Entry 6FBK (X-ray diffraction, 1.74 A resolution); this record covers chains A and P.

== Chain A ==
Name: Serine/threonine-protein kinase WNK2
Organism: Homo sapiens
Notes: EC 2.7.11.1
UniProtKB: Q9Y3S1 (WNK2_HUMAN); residues 454-549 here = UniProt positions 454-549
Sequence (98 residues; numbered 452 to 549; the number before each row is that of its first residue):
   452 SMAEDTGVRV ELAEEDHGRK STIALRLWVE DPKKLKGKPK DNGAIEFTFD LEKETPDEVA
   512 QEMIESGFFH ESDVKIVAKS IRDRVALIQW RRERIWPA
Disordered / not traced: 452-454, 485-491, 545-549
Sequence notes: expression tag (452-453)

== Chain P ==
Name: Serine/threonine-protein kinase WNK1
Notes: EC 2.7.11.1
UniProtKB: Q9H4A3 (WNK1_HUMAN); residues 1247-1269 here = UniProt positions 1247-1269
Sequence (23 residues; each row starts with the number of its first residue):
  1247 LTQVVHSAGR RFIVSPVPES RLR
Disordered / not traced: 1264-1269
UniProt features mapped onto this chain:
  - motif: Arg1257 to Val1260 (RFXV motif 1)
  - modified residue: Ser1261 (Phosphoserine)
  - mutagenesis: Gly1255 (G1255R/N/D/C/Q/H/I/L/K/M/F/P/S/T/W/Y/V: Does not affect binding to OXSR1/OSR1), Arg1257 (R1257A/N/C/E/Q/H/I/L/K/M/F/S/T/W/Y/V: Does not affect binding to OXSR1/OSR1), Phe1258 (F1258A: Slightly decreased binding to OXSR1/OSR1 and STK39/SPAK; when associated with A-1860. Abolished binding to OXSR1/OSR1 and STK39/SPAK; when associated with A-1860, A-1946 and A-1958)

== Chain A / chain P interface ==
Pairs across the interface (22; chain A residue first):
  Gly494(A) - Ser1261(P)
  Ala495(A) - Ile1259(P)
  Ala495(A) - Val1260(P)
  Ala495(A) - Ser1261(P)  hydrogen bond (backbone-backbone)
  Ala495(A) - Val1263(P)  hydrophobic
  Ile496(A) - Phe1258(P)  hydrophobic
  Ile496(A) - Ile1259(P)
  Glu497(A) - Phe1258(P)
  Glu497(A) - Ile1259(P)  hydrogen bond (backbone-backbone)
  Phe498(A) - Arg1256(P)
  Phe498(A) - Phe1258(P)  hydrophobic
  Thr499(A) - Arg1256(P)  hydrogen bond (backbone-side chain)
  Glu505(A) - Arg1256(P)  salt bridge
  Val510(A) - Arg1256(P)
  Glu513(A) - His1252(P)  salt bridge
  Glu513(A) - Arg1256(P)  salt bridge
  Met514(A) - Phe1258(P)  hydrophobic
  Glu516(A) - His1252(P)  salt bridge
  Ser517(A) - His1252(P)
  Ser517(A) - Phe1258(P)
  Phe519(A) - Phe1258(P)  hydrophobic
  Phe519(A) - Val1260(P)  hydrophobic
Interface residues without a listed pair, chain A (15 interface residues in all): Arg477, Trp479
Interface residues without a listed pair, chain P (11 interface residues in all): Val1250, Ala1254, Arg1257, Pro1262

== Overview ==
The interface between chain A and chain P involves 15 residues on one side and 11 on the other; the contacts
include 3 hydrogen bonds and 4 salt bridges. Polar contacts include Glu505(A)-Arg1256(P), Glu513(A)-His1252(P)
and Glu513(A)-Arg1256(P). From UniProt: 3 mutagenesis sites on chain P.
Chain A is Serine/threonine-protein kinase WNK2 (Homo sapiens) and chain P is Serine/threonine-protein kinase
WNK1; the structure, Crystal structure of the human WNK2 CCT-like 1 domain in complex with a WNK1 RFXV
peptide, was determined by X-ray diffraction.
